PDB entry 6WWR | electron microscopy, 2.70 A resolution | chains A and B of the 3 polymer chains in the assembly

== Chain A ==
Name: Tubulin alpha-1B chain
From: Sus scrofa
Reference sequence: Q2XVP4 (TBA1B_PIG); numbering as in UniProt (aligned over 1-451)
Chain sequence (451 residues; each row starts with the number of its first residue):
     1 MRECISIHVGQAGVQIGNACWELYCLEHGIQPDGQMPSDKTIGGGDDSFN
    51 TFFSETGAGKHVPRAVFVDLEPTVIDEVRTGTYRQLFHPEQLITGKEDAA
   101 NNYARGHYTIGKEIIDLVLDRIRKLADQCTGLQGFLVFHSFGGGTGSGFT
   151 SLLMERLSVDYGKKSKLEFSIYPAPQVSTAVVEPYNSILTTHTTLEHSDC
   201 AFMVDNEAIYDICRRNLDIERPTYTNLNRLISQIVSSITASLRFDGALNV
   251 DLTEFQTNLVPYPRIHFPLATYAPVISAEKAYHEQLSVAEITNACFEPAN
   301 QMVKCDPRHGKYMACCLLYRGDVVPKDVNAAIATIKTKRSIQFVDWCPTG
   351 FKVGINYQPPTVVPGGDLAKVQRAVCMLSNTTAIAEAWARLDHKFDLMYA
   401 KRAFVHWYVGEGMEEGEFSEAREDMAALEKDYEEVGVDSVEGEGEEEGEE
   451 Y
Not modelled in the structure: 442-451
Residues lining bound ligands: GTP (guanosine-5'-triphosphate): G10, Q11, A12, Q15, D69, D98, A99, A100, N101, S140, G142, G143, G144, T145, G146, I171, T179, E183, N206, Y224, L227, N228, I231
Swiss-Prot annotation at these positions:
  - motif: M1 to C4 (MREC motif)
  - active site: E254
  - binding site (GTP): G10, Q11, A12, Q15, E71, A99, S140, G143, G144, T145, G146, T179, E183, N206, Y224, N228, L252
  - binding site (Mg(2+)): E71
  - site: Y451 (Involved in polymerization)
  - modified residue: K40 (N6,N6,N6-trimethyllysine), S48 (Phosphoserine), S232 (Phosphoserine), Y282 (3'-nitrotyrosine), R339 (Omega-N-methylarginine), S439 (Phosphoserine), E443 (5-glutamyl polyglutamate), E445 (5-glutamyl polyglutamate), Y451 (3'-nitrotyrosine)
  - cross-link (Glycyl lysine isopeptide (Lys-Gly)): K326 (interchain with G-Cter in ubiquitin), K370 (interchain with G-Cter in ubiquitin)

== Chain B ==
Name: Tubulin beta-2B chain
From: Sus scrofa
Reference sequence: A0A287AGU7 (A0A287AGU7_PIG); residue numbers follow UniProt; this construct covers 1-445
Chain sequence (445 residues; numbered 1 to 445; the number before each row is that of its first residue):
     1 MREIVHIQAGQCGNQIGAKFWEVISDEHGIDPTGSYHGDSDLQLERINVY
    51 YNEATGNKYVPRAILVDLEPGTMDSVRSGPFGQIFRPDNFVFGQSGAGNN
   101 WAKGHYTEGAELVDSVLDVVRKESESCDCLQGFQLTHSLGGGTGSGMGTL
   151 LISKIREEYPDRIMNTFSVMPSPKVSDTVVEPYNATLSVHQLVENTDETY
   201 CIDNEALYDICFRTLKLTTPTYGDLNHLVSATMSGVTTCLRFPGQLNADL
   251 RKLAVNMVPFPRLHFFMPGFAPLTSRGSQQYRALTVPELTQQMFDSKNMM
   301 AACDPRHGRYLTVAAIFRGRMSMKEVDEQMLNVQNKNSSYFVEWIPNNVK
   351 TAVCDIPPRGLKMSATFIGNSTAIQELFKRISEQFTAMFRRKAFLHWYTG
   401 EGMDEMEFTEAESNMNDLVSEYQQYQDATADEQGEFEEEEGEDEA
Not modelled in the structure: 435-445
Residues lining bound ligands:
  - GDP (guanosine-5'-diphosphate): G10, Q11, C12, Q15, E69, G98, N99, S138, G141, G142, T143, G144, V169, D177, T178, E181, N204, Y222, N226
  - GTP (guanosine-5'-triphosphate): Q245, L246, K252
  - taxol (TA1): E22, V23, D26, E27, L215, D224, H227, L228, A231, S234, F270, P272, L273, T274, R276, Q279, R318, P358, R359, G360, L361

== Interface between chain A and chain B ==
Contacting residue pairs (70; chain A residue first):
  Q11(A) - G244(B)
  Q11(A) - Q245(B)  hydrogen bond (side chain-backbone)
  Q11(A) - L246(B)
  Q11(A) - N247(B)
  Q15(A) - Q245(B)  hydrogen bond (side chain-backbone)
  E71(A) - R2(B)  salt bridge
  E71(A) - N247(B)
  P72(A) - R46(B)
  T73(A) - R2(B)
  T73(A) - C239(B)
  T73(A) - N247(B)  hydrogen bond
  D76(A) - R46(B)  salt bridge
  E77(A) - P243(B)
  G95(A) - M1(B)
  G95(A) - R2(B)
  K96(A) - M1(B)
  K96(A) - R2(B)
  K96(A) - D128(B)  salt bridge
  K96(A) - C129(B)  hydrogen bond (backbone-side chain)
  K96(A) - Q131(B)
  E97(A) - Q131(B)  hydrogen bond
  E97(A) - R162(B)  salt bridge
  E97(A) - R251(B)  salt bridge
  D98(A) - D249(B)
  D98(A) - K252(B)
  A100(A) - R251(B)
  A100(A) - K252(B)
  A100(A) - V255(B)
  N101(A) - K252(B)
  N101(A) - N256(B)  hydrogen bond
  N101(A) - K350(B)
  R105(A) - R251(B)
  Q176(A) - L331(B)
  Q176(A) - N347(B)
  V177(A) - D327(B)
  S178(A) - N347(B)  hydrogen bond (backbone-side chain)
  S178(A) - V349(B)
  T179(A) - L246(B)
  T179(A) - D327(B)
  T179(A) - K350(B)
  T179(A) - T351(B)
  V181(A) - N256(B)
  V181(A) - N347(B)
  V182(A) - N256(B)
  Y210(A) - M323(B)
  Y210(A) - K324(B)
  Y210(A) - D327(B)  hydrogen bond
  R221(A) - S322(B)
  R221(A) - E325(B)  salt bridge
  P222(A) - S322(B)
  P222(A) - M323(B)
  P222(A) - K324(B)
  Y224(A) - M323(B)
  K394(A) - P346(B)
  L397(A) - W344(B)
  M398(A) - W344(B)
  K401(A) - F260(B)
  K401(A) - W344(B)
  A403(A) - W344(B)  hydrophobic
  F404(A) - V255(B)
  F404(A) - V258(B)
  F404(A) - P259(B)  hydrogen bond (backbone-backbone)
  H406(A) - V258(B)
  H406(A) - P259(B)  hydrogen bond (side chain-backbone)
  H406(A) - F260(B)
  H406(A) - P261(B)
  W407(A) - D197(B)
  W407(A) - A254(B)
  W407(A) - V255(B)  hydrophobic
  W407(A) - V258(B)  hydrogen bond (side chain-backbone)
Also at the interface, not in a pair above, chain A (40 interface residues in all): V74, T80, A180, R214, E220, T223, T225, R402
Also at the interface, not in a pair above, chain B (45 interface residues in all): L42, E45, A248, M257, T312, M321, E343, N348, Y425

== In short ==
Chain A and chain B form an interface of 40 and 45 residues respectively; the contacts include 11 hydrogen
bonds and 6 salt bridges. Among the polar pairs are E71(A)-R2(B), D76(A)-R46(B) and K96(A)-D128(B). GTP is
bound between chain A and chain B.
Chain A is Tubulin alpha-1B chain and chain B is Tubulin beta-2B chain, both from Sus scrofa; the structure,
Kif14[391-743] - ADP-AlFx open state class in complex with a microtubule, was determined by electron
microscopy, deposited together with 6WWE, 6WWF, 6WWG, 6WWH, 6WWI, 6WWJ and 13 further entries.
